3JBE - chains 1 and 2 of the 5 polymer chains in the assembly; structure by electron microscopy, 4.20 A resolution (low resolution: residue-level contacts below are approximate; hydrogen-bond / salt-bridge calls are withheld).

# Chain 1
Molecule: Capsid protein VP1
Organism: Human poliovirus 1 Mahoney
UniProt: P03300 (POLG_POL1M); residues 1-302 here correspond to UniProt positions 580-881 (UniProt number = residue number + 579)
Sequence (302 residues; each row starts with the number of its first residue):
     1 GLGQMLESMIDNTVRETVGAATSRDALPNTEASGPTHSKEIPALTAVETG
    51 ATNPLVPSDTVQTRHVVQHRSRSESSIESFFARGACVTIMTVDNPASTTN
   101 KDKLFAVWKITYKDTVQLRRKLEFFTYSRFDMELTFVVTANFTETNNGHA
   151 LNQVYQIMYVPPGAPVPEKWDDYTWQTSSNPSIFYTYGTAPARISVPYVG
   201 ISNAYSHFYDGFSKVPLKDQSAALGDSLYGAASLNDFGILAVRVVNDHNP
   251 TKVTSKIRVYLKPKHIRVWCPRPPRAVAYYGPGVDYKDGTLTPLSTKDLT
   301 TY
Not modelled in the structure: 1-19
Curated features (UniProtKB/Swiss-Prot):
  - region: G1 to A21 (Amphipathic alpha-helix)
  - site: Y302 (Cleavage)

# Chain 2
Molecule: Capsid protein VP2
Organism: Human poliovirus 1 Mahoney
UniProt: P03300 (POLG_POL1M); residues 1-272 here correspond to UniProt positions 70-341 (UniProt number = residue number + 69)
Sequence (272 residues; each row starts with the number of its first residue):
     1 SPNIEACGYSDRVLQLTLGNSTITTQEAANSVVAYGRWPEYLRDSEANPV
    51 DQPTEPDVAACRFYTLDTVSWTKESRGWWWKLPDALRDMGLFGQNMYYHY
   101 LGRSGYTVHVQCNASKFHQGALGVFAVPEMCLAGDSNTTTMHTSYQNANP
   151 GEKGGTFTGTFTPDNNQTSPARRFCPVDYLLGNGTLLGNAFVFPHQIINL
   201 RTNNCATLVLPYVNSLSIDSMVKHNNWGIAILPLAPLNFASESSPEIPIT
   251 LTIAPMCCEFNGLRNITLPRLQ
Not modelled in the structure: 1-5
Curated features (UniProtKB/Swiss-Prot):
  - site: Q272 (Cleavage)

# Interface between chain 1 and chain 2
Pairs across the interface (89; chain 1 residue first):
  E48(1) with Q196(2); I197(2); N199(2); T202(2)
  T49(1) with A29(2); V32(2); Q196(2)
  G50(1) with H195(2)
  T126(1) with E129(2)
  Y127(1) with E129(2); V213(2); N214(2); S215(2)
  S202(1) with S215(2); L216(2)
  N203(1) with S215(2); S217(2)
  A204(1) with S215(2)
  S206(1) with S215(2)
  F208(1) with C131(2)
  Y209(1) with C131(2); H224(2)
  D210(1) with K81(2); E129(2); M130(2); C131(2); H224(2); N225(2)
  G211(1) with K223(2)
  F212(1) with T143(2); S144(2); Y145(2); A148(2); K223(2)
  S213(1) with K223(2)
  V215(1) with V222(2); K223(2)
  P216(1) with Y145(2); P269(2); R270(2)
  L217(1) with T267(2); L268(2); R270(2)
  K218(1) with L268(2); P269(2); R270(2)
  Q220(1) with R270(2)
  D226(1) with R172(2)
  L228(1) with M141(2)
  Y229(1) with K81(2); M130(2); C131(2); L132(2); M141(2); T143(2); F174(2)
  C270(1) with Y35(2)
  R272(1) with P128(2); E129(2); N183(2)
  P273(1) with T185(2); N189(2); V192(2); F193(2)
  P274(1) with T185(2)
  R275(1) with N183(2); G184(2)
  A276(1) with G184(2); L186(2)
  V277(1) with G184(2)
  Y280(1) with N137(2); T140(2)
  P282(1) with M141(2)
  G283(1) with M141(2)
  V284(1) with C131(2); L132(2)
  D285(1) with A133(2); G134(2); T140(2); M141(2)
  Y286(1) with A133(2); C175(2); V177(2); G182(2); G184(2)
  L291(1) with F161(2); Y179(2)
  P293(1) with L186(2)
  L294(1) with L186(2)
Interface residues without a listed pair, chain 1 (48 interface residues in all): V47, S221, A222, S227, G230, L234, P271, G281, D288
Interface residues without a listed pair, chain 2 (56 interface residues in all): V127, T138, P176, L180, L181, N203

# Summary
Chain 1 and chain 2 form an interface of 48 and 56 residues respectively.
Here chain 1 is Capsid protein VP1 and chain 2 is Capsid protein VP2, both from Human poliovirus 1 Mahoney.
Entry 3JBE (Complex of poliovirus with VHH PVSS8A) was determined by electron microscopy (same publication as
3JBC, 3JBD, 3JBF and 3JBG).
